PDB entry 5E6E | X-ray diffraction, 1.76 A resolution | chains A and B

[Chain A]
Molecule: Hemoglobin subunit alpha
From: Homo sapiens
UniProtKB: P69905 (HBA_HUMAN); residues 1-141 here correspond to UniProt positions 2-142 (UniProt number = residue number + 1)
Sequence (141 residues; row label = number of the first residue in the row):
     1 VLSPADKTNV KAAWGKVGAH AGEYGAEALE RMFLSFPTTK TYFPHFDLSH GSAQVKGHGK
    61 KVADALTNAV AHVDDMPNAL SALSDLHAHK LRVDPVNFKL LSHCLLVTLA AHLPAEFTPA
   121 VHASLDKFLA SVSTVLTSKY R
Ion coordination: heme Fe near His87 (its only coordinating residue here)
Residues lining bound ligands:
  - carbon monoxide (CMO): Leu29, Phe43, His58, Val62, His87, Leu101
  - heme (HEM): Met32, Thr39, Tyr42, Phe43, His45, Phe46, His58, Lys61, Val62, Ala65, Leu66, Leu83, Leu86, His87, Leu91, Val93, Asn97, Phe98, Leu101, Leu105, Val132, Leu136
  - toluene (MBN), molecule 1: Val10, Ala13, Trp14, Val17, Ala21, Leu66, Thr67, Val70, Leu125, Phe128
  - toluene (MBN), molecule 2: Ala21, Tyr24, Gly25, Ala63, Leu66, Leu105, Leu109
Swiss-Prot annotation at these positions:
  - binding site (O2): His58
  - binding site (heme b): His87
  - site: Thr8, Asn9 (Microbial infection: Cleavage), Lys11 (Not glycated), Ala13, Trp14 (Microbial infection: Cleavage), Tyr24, Gly25 (Microbial infection: Cleavage), Leu29, Glu30 (Microbial infection: Cleavage), His45, Phe46 (Microbial infection: Cleavage), Asp47, Leu48 (Microbial infection: Cleavage), Ser52, Ala53 (Microbial infection: Cleavage), Val55, Lys56 (Microbial infection: Cleavage), Lys56 (Not glycated), Gly59, Lys60 (Microbial infection: Cleavage), Lys60 (Not glycated), Lys90 (Not glycated), Leu91, Arg92 (Microbial infection: Cleavage), Lys99 (Not glycated), Leu106, Val107 (Microbial infection: Cleavage), Thr108, Leu109 (Microbial infection: Cleavage), Val121, His122 (Microbial infection: Cleavage), Ser133, Thr134 (Microbial infection: Cleavage)
  - modified residue: Ser3 (Phosphoserine), Lys7 (N6-succinyllysine), Thr8 (Phosphothreonine), Lys11 (N6-succinyllysine), Lys16 (N6-acetyllysine), Tyr24 (Phosphotyrosine), Ser35 (Phosphoserine), Lys40 (N6-succinyllysine), Ser49 (Phosphoserine), Ser102 (Phosphoserine), Thr108 (Phosphothreonine), Ser124 (Phosphoserine), Ser131 (Phosphoserine), Thr134 (Phosphothreonine), Thr137 (Phosphothreonine), Ser138 (Phosphoserine)
  - glycosylation (N-linked (Glc) (glycation) lysine): Lys7, Lys16, Lys40, Lys61
What the authors report for this chain:
  - binding site for toluene: Val10, Trp14, Val17, Tyr24, Leu66, Val70, Leu109, Leu125, Phe128
  - binding site for phosphate ion: His112

[Chain B]
Molecule: Hemoglobin subunit beta
From: Homo sapiens
UniProtKB: P68871 (HBB_HUMAN); residues 1-146 here correspond to UniProt positions 2-147 (UniProt number = residue number + 1)
Sequence (146 residues; row label = number of the first residue in the row):
     1 VHLTPVEKSA VTALWGKVNV DEVGGEALGR LLVVYPWTQR FFESFGDLST PDAVMGNPKV
    61 KAHGKKVLGA FSDGLAHLDN LKGTFATLSE LHCDKLHVDP ENFRLLGNVL VCVLAHHFGK
   121 EFTPPVQAAY QKVVAGVANA LAHKYH
Differences from the reference sequence: conflict Val6 (Glu7 in P68871)
Ion coordination: heme Fe near His92 (its only coordinating residue here)
Residues lining bound ligands:
  - carbon monoxide (CMO): Leu28, Phe42, His63, Val67, His92
  - carbon monoxide / heme: Leu28, Leu31, Thr38, Phe41, Phe42, His63, Lys66, Val67, Ala70, Phe71, Phe85, Leu88, Leu91, His92, Leu96, Val98, Asn102, Phe103, Leu106, Val137, Leu141
  - heme (HEM): Leu31, Thr38, Phe41, Phe42, His63, Lys66, Val67, Ala70, Phe71, Phe85, Leu88, Leu91, His92, Leu96, Val98, Asn102, Phe103, Leu106, Val137, Leu141
Swiss-Prot annotation at these positions:
  - binding site ((2R)-2,3-bisphosphoglycerate): Val1, His2, Lys82, His143
  - binding site (heme b): His63, His92
  - site: Glu7, Lys8 (Microbial infection: Cleavage), Gly25, Glu26 (Microbial infection: Cleavage), Gly29, Arg30 (Microbial infection: Cleavage), Tyr35, Pro36 (Microbial infection: Cleavage), Trp37, Thr38 (Microbial infection: Cleavage), Phe45, Gly46 (Microbial infection: Cleavage), Asp52, Ala53 (Microbial infection: Cleavage), Gly56, Asn57 (Microbial infection: Cleavage), Lys59 (Not glycated), Phe71, Ser72 (Microbial infection: Cleavage), Gly74, Leu75 (Microbial infection: Cleavage), Lys82 (Not glycated), Thr84, Phe85 (Microbial infection: Cleavage), His92, Cys93 (Microbial infection: Cleavage), Lys95 (Not glycated), Arg104, Leu105 (Microbial infection: Cleavage), Leu110, Val111 (Microbial infection: Cleavage), Gly119, Lys120 (Microbial infection: Cleavage), Phe122, Thr123 (Microbial infection: Cleavage), Ala128, Ala129 (Microbial infection: Cleavage) and 2 more in UniProt
  - modified residue: Val1 (N-acetylvaline), Ser9 (Phosphoserine), Thr12 (Phosphothreonine), Ser44 (Phosphoserine), Thr50 (Phosphothreonine), Lys59 (N6-acetyllysine), Lys82 (N6-acetyllysine), Thr87 (Phosphothreonine), Cys93 (S-nitrosocysteine), Lys144 (N6-acetyllysine)
  - glycosylation: Val1 (N-linked (Glc) (glycation) valine), Lys8 (N-linked (Glc) (glycation) lysine), Lys17 (N-linked (Glc) (glycation) lysine), Lys66 (N-linked (Glc) (glycation) lysine), Lys120 (N-linked (Glc) (glycation) lysine), Lys144 (N-linked (Glc) (glycation) lysine)
What the authors report for this chain:
  - binding site for phosphate ion: Lys120
  - conformationally variable residues (helix shift): Thr4 to Thr12, Ala70, Asp73, Phe85, Leu88

[Chain A / chain B interface]
Contacting residue pairs - 38 pairs, chain A then chain B:
  Glu30(A) with Pro124(B)
  Arg31(A) with Phe122(B), hydrogen bond (side chain-backbone); Thr123(B); Pro124(B); Gln127(B), hydrogen bond
  Leu34(A) with Pro124(B), hydrophobic; Ala128(B)
  Ser35(A) with Gln127(B); Ala128(B); Gln131(B)
  Phe36(A) with Gln131(B)
  His103(A) with Asn108(B); Val111(B); Gln127(B); Gln131(B), hydrogen bond
  Cys104(A) with Gln127(B)
  Val107(A) with Val111(B), hydrophobic; Ala115(B); Gln127(B)
  Ala110(A) with Cys112(B); Ala115(B); His116(B)
  Ala111(A) with Ala115(B); Gly119(B); Lys120(B)
  Leu113(A) with His116(B)
  Pro114(A) with His116(B), hydrogen bond (backbone-side chain)
  Phe117(A) with Arg30(B), hydrogen bond (backbone-side chain); His116(B)
  Thr118(A) with Arg30(B), hydrogen bond (backbone-side chain)
  Pro119(A) with Arg30(B); Val33(B); Met55(B), hydrophobic
  His122(A) with Arg30(B), hydrogen bond; Val34(B)
  Ala123(A) with Val34(B), hydrophobic
  Asp126(A) with Val34(B); Tyr35(B)
Other interface residues (no listed pair), chain A (22 interface residues in all): Lys99, Leu106, Ala120, Lys127
Other interface residues (no listed pair), chain B (23 interface residues in all): Glu26, Pro51, Glu101, Arg104, Pro125

[Summary]
Chain A and chain B form an interface of 22 and 23 residues respectively; the contacts include 7 hydrogen
bonds. Polar pairs include Arg31(A)-Phe122(B), Arg31(A)-Gln127(B) and His103(A)-Gln131(B). The paper reports a
binding site for toluene at Val10(A), Trp14(A) and Val17(A) among others; a binding site for phosphate ion at
His112(A) and Lys120(B).
Chain A is Hemoglobin subunit alpha and chain B is Hemoglobin subunit beta, both from Homo sapiens; the
structure, Crystal Structure of Carbonmonoxy Sickle Hemoglobin in R-State Conformation, was determined by
X-ray diffraction.
